PDB entry 4OIN | X-ray diffraction, 2.80 A resolution | chains D and G of the 9 polymer chains in the assembly

# Chain D
Name: DNA-directed RNA polymerase subunit beta'
From: Thermus thermophilus
Notes: EC 2.7.7.6
Reference sequence: Q8RQE8 (RPOC_THET8); residue numbers follow UniProt; this construct covers 1-1524
Sequence (1524 residues; numbered 1 to 1524; the number before each row is that of its first residue):
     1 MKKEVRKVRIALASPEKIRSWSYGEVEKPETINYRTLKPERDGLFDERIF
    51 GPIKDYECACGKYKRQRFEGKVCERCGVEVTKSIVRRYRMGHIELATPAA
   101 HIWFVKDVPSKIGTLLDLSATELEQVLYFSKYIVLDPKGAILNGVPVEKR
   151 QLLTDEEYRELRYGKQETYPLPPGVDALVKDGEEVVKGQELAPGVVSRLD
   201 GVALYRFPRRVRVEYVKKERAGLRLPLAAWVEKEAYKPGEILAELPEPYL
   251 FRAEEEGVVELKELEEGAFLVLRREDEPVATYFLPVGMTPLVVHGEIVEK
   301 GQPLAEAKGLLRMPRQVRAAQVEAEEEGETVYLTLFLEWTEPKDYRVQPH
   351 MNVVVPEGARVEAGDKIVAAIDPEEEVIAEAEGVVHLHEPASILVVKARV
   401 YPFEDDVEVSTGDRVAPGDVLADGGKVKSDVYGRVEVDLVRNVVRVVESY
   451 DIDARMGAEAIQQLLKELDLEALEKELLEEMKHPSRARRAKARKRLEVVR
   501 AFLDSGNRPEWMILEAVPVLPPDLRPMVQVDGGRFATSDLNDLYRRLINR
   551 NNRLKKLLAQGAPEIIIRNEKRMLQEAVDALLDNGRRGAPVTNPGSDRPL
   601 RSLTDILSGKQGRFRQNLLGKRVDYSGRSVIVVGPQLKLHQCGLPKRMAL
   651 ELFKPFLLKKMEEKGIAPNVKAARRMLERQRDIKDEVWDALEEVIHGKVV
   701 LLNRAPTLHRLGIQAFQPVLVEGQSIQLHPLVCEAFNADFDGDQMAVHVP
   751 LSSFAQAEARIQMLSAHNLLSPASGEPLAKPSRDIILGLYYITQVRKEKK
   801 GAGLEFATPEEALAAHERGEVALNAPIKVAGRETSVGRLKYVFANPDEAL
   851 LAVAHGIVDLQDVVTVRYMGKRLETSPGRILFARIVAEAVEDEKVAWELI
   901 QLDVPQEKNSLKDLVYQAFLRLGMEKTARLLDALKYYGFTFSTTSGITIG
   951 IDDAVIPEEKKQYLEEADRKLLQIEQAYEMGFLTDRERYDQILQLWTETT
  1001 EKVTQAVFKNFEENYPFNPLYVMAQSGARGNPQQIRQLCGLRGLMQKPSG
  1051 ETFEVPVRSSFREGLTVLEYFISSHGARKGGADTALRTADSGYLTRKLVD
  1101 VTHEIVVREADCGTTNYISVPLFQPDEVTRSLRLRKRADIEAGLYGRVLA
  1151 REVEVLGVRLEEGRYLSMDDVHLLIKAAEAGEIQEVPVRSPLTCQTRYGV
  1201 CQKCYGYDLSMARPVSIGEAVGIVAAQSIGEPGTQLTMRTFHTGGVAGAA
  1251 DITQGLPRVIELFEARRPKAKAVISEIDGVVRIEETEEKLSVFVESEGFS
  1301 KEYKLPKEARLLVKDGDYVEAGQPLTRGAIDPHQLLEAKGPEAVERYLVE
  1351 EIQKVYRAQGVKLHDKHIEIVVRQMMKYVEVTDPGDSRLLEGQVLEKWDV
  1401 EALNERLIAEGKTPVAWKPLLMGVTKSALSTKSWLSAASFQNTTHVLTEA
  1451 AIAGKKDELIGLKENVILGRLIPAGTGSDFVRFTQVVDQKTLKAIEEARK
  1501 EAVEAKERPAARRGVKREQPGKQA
Not modelled in the structure: 1-2, 1237-1251, 1503-1524
Ion coordination: Zn2+ site 1: Cys58, Cys60, Cys73, Cys76; Mg2+ site 1: Asp739, Asp741, Asp743; Mg2+ site 2 near Lys840 (its only coordinating residue here); Zn2+ site 2: Cys1112, Cys1194, Cys1201, Cys1204

# Chain G
Molecule: 19-nt DNA strand
Sequence (19 nucleotides; numbered 1 to 19; the number before each row is that of its first residue):
     1 CCTGCATCCGTGAGTCGAG
Not modelled in the structure: 1-3

# Chain D / chain G interface
Residue-residue contacts (20; chain D residue first):
  Arg586(D) - DG10(G)  phosphate contact
  Arg586(D) - DT11(G)  salt bridge to the phosphate
  Lys610(D) - DG14(G)  salt bridge to the phosphate
  Lys610(D) - DT15(G)  salt bridge to the phosphate
  Arg615(D) - DA13(G)  salt bridge to the phosphate
  Arg615(D) - DT15(G)  salt bridge to the phosphate
  Arg622(D) - DG17(G)  salt bridge to the phosphate
  Arg628(D) - DC16(G)  hydrogen bond to the base
  Arg628(D) - DG17(G)  sugar contact
  Ala705(D) - DC16(G)  sugar contact
  Pro706(D) - DT15(G)  base contact
  Thr1088(D) - DG14(G)  hydrogen bond to the base
  Ala1089(D) - DG14(G)  sugar contact
  Gly1092(D) - DG14(G)  sugar contact
  Tyr1093(D) - DG12(G)  hydrogen bond to the phosphate
  Tyr1093(D) - DA13(G)  sugar contact
  Arg1096(D) - DA13(G)  salt bridge to the phosphate
  Gln1441(D) - DG12(G)  hydrogen bond to the phosphate
  Asn1442(D) - DT11(G)  phosphate contact
  Asn1442(D) - DG12(G)  hydrogen bond to the phosphate
Other interface residues (no listed pair), chain D (15 interface residues in all): Thr1443

# Summary
15 residues of chain D and 8 residues of chain G are in contact; the contacts include 5 hydrogen bonds and 7
salt bridges. Among the polar pairs are Arg628(D)-DC16(G), Thr1088(D)-DG14(G) and Tyr1093(D)-DG12(G).
Cys58(D), Cys60(D), Cys73(D) and Cys76(D) form the Zn2+ site 1.
Here chain D is DNA-directed RNA polymerase subunit beta' (Thermus thermophilus) and chain G is a 19-nt DNA
strand. Entry 4OIN (Crystal structure of Thermus thermophilus transcription initiation complex soaked with
GE23077) was determined by X-ray diffraction, deposited together with 4MQ9, 4OIO, 4OIP, 4OIQ and 4OIR.
